PDB entry 4YGB | X-ray diffraction, 1.60 A resolution | chains A and B

# Chain A
Molecule: Protein ERGIC-53
Organism: Homo sapiens
Reference sequence: P49257 (LMAN1_HUMAN); residue numbers follow UniProt; this construct covers 31-269
Amino-acid sequence (246 residues; row label = number of the first residue in the row):
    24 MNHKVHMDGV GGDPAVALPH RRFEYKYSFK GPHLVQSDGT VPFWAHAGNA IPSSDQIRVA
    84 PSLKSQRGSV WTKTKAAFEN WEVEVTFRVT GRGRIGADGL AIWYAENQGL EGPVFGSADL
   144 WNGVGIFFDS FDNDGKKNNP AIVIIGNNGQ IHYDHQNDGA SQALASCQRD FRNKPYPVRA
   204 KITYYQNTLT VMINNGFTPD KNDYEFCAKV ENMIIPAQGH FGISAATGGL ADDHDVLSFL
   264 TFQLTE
Unresolved in the structure: 24-41, 130-143, 155-161, 171-184, 269
Construct notes: expression tag (24-30)
Disulfides: C190-C230
Curated features (UniProtKB/Swiss-Prot):
  - binding site (a carbohydrate): S88, D121, N156, H178, G251 to L253
  - binding site (Ca(2+)): D152, F154, N156, D181
Reported in the primary citation:
  - conformationally variable residues (side-chain flip): R111

# Chain B
Molecule: Multiple coagulation factor deficiency protein 2
Organism: Homo sapiens
Reference sequence: Q8NI22 (MCFD2_HUMAN); numbering as in UniProt (aligned over 67-146)
Amino-acid sequence (104 residues; numbered 43 to 146; the number before each row is that of its first residue):
    43 MGHHHHHHHH HHSSGHIEGR HMLEMSPQEL QLHYFKMHDY DGNNLLDGLE LSTAITHVHK
   103 EEGSEQAPLM SEDELINIID GVLRDDDKNN DGYIDYAEFA KSLQ
Unresolved in the structure: 43-68, 99-110, 144-146
Construct notes: expression tag (43-66)
Metal / ion sites: Ca2+ site 1: D81, D83, N85, L87, E92; Ca2+ site 2: D129, N131, D133, Y135, E140
Curated features (UniProtKB/Swiss-Prot):
  - binding site (Ca(2+)): D81, D83, N85, E92, D129, N131, D133, Y135, E140
  - modified residue: S106 (Phosphoserine)

# How chain A and chain B interact
Pairs across the interface (36):
  H43(A) with N131(B); N132(B), hydrogen bond (side chain-backbone)
  R45(A) with N132(B), hydrogen bond; D133(B); G134(B)
  F46(A) with D89(B); D133(B), hydrogen bond (backbone-backbone); G134(B); Y135(B)
  Y48(A) with G90(B); L91(B); I118(B); I121(B), hydrophobic; D122(B), hydrogen bond; L125(B), hydrophobic
  K49(A) with I118(B); D122(B), salt bridge
  S51(A) with L91(B)
  F52(A) with L91(B), hydrophobic
  K53(A) with D83(B), salt bridge; D89(B), salt bridge; L91(B)
  P55(A) with Y82(B)
  H56(A) with Y82(B); T95(B)
  Q59(A) with E114(B)
  S60(A) with L111(B)
  D61(A) with L111(B)
  V64(A) with E114(B)
  P65(A) with E114(B)
  F66(A) with L91(B), hydrophobic; E114(B), hydrogen bond (backbone-side chain); L117(B), hydrophobic; I118(B), hydrophobic
  K96(A) with E114(B), salt bridge
  F265(A) with Y135(B)
Interface residues without a listed pair, chain A (19 interface residues in all): R44
Interface residues without a listed pair, chain B (19 interface residues in all): E92

# In short
Chain A and chain B each contribute 19 residues to their interface; the contacts include 5 hydrogen bonds and
4 salt bridges. Polar contacts include K49(A)-D122(B), K53(A)-D83(B) and K53(A)-D89(B). From UniProt: 7
carbohydrate-binding residues and 4 Ca2+-binding residues on chain A; 9 Ca2+-binding residues on chain B. The
paper reports conformational variability at R111(A).
Here chain A is Protein ERGIC-53 and chain B is Multiple coagulation factor deficiency protein 2, both from
Homo sapiens. Entry 4YGB (Crystal structure of ERGIC-53/MCFD2, monoclinic calcium-free form) was determined by
X-ray diffraction, deposited together with 4YGC, 4YGD and 4YGE.
